3H39 - chains A and B; structure by X-ray diffraction, 2.85 A resolution.

[Chain A (and B)]
Name: TRNA nucleotidyl transferase-related protein
Source organism: Thermotoga maritima
Notes: EC 2.7.7.25; chain B of this document is another copy of the same molecule, construct and numbering; everything in this record applies to it too
Reference sequence: Q9WZH4 (Q9WZH4_THEMA); residues 2-428 here correspond to UniProt positions 437-863 (UniProt number = residue number + 435)
Sequence (441 residues; numbered 1 to 441; the number before each row is that of its first residue):
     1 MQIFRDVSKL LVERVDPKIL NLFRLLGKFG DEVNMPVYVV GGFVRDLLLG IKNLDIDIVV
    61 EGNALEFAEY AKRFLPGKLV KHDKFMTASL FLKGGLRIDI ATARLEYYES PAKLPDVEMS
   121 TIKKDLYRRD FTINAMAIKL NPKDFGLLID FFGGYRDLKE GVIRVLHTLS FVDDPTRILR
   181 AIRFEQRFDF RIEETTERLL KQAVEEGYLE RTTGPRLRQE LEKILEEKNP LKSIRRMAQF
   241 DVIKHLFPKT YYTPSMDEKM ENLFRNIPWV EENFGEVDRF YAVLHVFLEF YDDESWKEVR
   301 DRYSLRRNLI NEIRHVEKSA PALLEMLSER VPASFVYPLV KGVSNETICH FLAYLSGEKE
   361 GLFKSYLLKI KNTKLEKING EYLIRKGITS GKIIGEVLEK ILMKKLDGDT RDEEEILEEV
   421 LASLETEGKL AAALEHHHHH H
Unresolved in the structure: 106-115, 426-441 (chain B: 106-117, 433-441)
Construct notes: expression tag (1, 429-441)
Ligand contacts: ATP (adenosine-5'-triphosphate): Gly41, Gly42, Arg45, Asp57, Arg128, Arg129, Asp130, Asn134, Asp174, Thr176, Arg177, Arg180, Arg183, Phe184, Arg187, Lys223
Reported in the primary citation:
  - binding site for ATP: Asp174, Arg177
  - conformationally variable residues (side-chain flip): Arg177
  - mutagenesis - D55A, D57A, D99A, D174A, R177A: decreased catalytic activity on CMP and AMP incorporation rates
  - catalytic residues: Asp55, Asp57, Asp99 (by similarity / conservation)
  - mutagenesis - M86A, T87A, R104A, E106A, Y107A (less than 30%), Y108A (less than 30%), P115A (less than 30%), D173A: decreased catalytic activity on AMP incorporation rate
  - mutagenesis - R104A, E106A, D173A: unchanged catalytic activity on CMP incorporation rate
  - mutagenesis - E109A, S110A, D116A: increased catalytic activity on AMP incorporation rate
  - mutagenesis - M86A, T87A: unchanged catalytic activity on CMP incorporation rates
  - mutagenesis - K81A, H82A, K84A, F85A: decreased catalytic activity on all three nucleotide additions
  - mutagenesis - D83A: increased catalytic activity on CMP nor AMP incorporation rate

[How chain A and chain B interact]
Pairs across the interface (22; chain A residue first):
  Pro17(A) - Arg73(B)
  Asn21(A) - Leu25(B)
  Asn21(A) - Phe74(B)  hydrogen bond (side chain-backbone)
  Arg24(A) - Leu25(B)
  Arg24(A) - Phe29(B)
  Arg24(A) - Glu32(B)  salt bridge
  Arg24(A) - Tyr70(B)
  Arg24(A) - Phe74(B)
  Leu25(A) - Asn21(B)
  Leu25(A) - Arg24(B)
  Lys28(A) - Arg24(B)
  Lys28(A) - Phe145(B)
  Phe29(A) - Arg24(B)
  Glu32(A) - Arg24(B)  salt bridge
  Tyr70(A) - Arg24(B)
  Arg73(A) - Val12(B)
  Phe74(A) - Leu20(B)  hydrophobic
  Phe74(A) - Asn21(B)  hydrogen bond (backbone-side chain)
  Phe74(A) - Arg24(B)
  Leu75(A) - Asn21(B)
  Pro142(A) - Pro142(B)  hydrophobic
  Phe145(A) - Lys28(B)
Other interface residues (no listed pair), chain A (15 interface residues in all): Val12, Leu20
Other interface residues (no listed pair), chain B (14 interface residues in all): Pro17

[Summary]
15 residues of chain A face 14 of chain B across their interface; the contacts include 2 hydrogen bonds and 2
salt bridges. Among the polar pairs are Arg24(A)-Glu32(B) and Asn21(A)-Phe74(B). The paper reports catalytic
residues Asp55(A), Asp57(A) and Asp99(A); M86A, T87A and R104A of chain A, among others, reduce catalytic
activity on AMP incorporation rate; 21 substitutions were tested in all.
Chain A and chain B are both TRNA nucleotidyl transferase-related protein (Thermotoga maritima); the
structure, The complex structure of CCA-adding enzyme with ATP, was determined by X-ray diffraction, deposited
together with 3H37, 3H38 and 3H3A.
